PDB entry 8JUZ | electron microscopy, 4.29 A resolution (low resolution: residue-level contacts below are approximate; hydrogen-bond / salt-bridge calls are withheld) | chains B and C of the 6 polymer chains in the assembly

# Chain B
Protein: ATPase family AAA domain-containing protein 2
Organism: Homo sapiens
Notes: EC 3.6.1.-
Reference sequence: Q6PL18 (ATAD2_HUMAN); the construct lacks a stretch of the UniProt sequence and is renumbered around it, so the offset changes along the chain: 403-946 = UniProt 403-946; 1104-1140 = UniProt 947-983; 1141-1320 = UniProt 1118-1297; 1321-1390 = UniProt 1321-1390
Chain sequence (831 residues; each row starts with the number of its first residue; note: 157 numbers in that range are skipped by the numbering (no residue carries them; nothing is unmodelled there)):
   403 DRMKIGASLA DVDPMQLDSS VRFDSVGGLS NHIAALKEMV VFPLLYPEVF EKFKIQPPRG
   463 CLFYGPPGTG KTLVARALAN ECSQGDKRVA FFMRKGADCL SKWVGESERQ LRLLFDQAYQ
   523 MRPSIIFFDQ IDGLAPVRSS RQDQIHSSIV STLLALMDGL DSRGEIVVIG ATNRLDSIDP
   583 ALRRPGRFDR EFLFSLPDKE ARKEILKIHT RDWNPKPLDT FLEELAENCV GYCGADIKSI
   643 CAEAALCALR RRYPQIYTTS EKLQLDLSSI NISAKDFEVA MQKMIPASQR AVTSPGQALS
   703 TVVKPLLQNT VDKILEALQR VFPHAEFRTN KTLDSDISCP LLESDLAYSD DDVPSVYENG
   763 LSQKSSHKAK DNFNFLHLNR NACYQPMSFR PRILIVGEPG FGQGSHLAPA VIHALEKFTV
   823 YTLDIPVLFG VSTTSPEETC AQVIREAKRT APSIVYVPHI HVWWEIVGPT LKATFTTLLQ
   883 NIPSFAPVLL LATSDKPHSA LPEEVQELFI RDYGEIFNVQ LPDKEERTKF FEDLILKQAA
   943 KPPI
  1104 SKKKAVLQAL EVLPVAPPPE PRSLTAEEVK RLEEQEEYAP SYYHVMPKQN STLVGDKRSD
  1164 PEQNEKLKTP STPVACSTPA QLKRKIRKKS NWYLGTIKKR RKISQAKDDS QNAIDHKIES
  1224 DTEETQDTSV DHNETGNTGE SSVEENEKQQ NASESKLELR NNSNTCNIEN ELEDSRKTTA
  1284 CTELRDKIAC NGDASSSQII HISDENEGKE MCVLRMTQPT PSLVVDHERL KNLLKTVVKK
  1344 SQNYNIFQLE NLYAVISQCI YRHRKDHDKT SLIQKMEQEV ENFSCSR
Not modelled in the structure: 403-421, 730-785, 1104-1329, 1390
Construct notes: engineered mutation Gln532 (Glu in Q6PL18)
Curated features (UniProtKB/Swiss-Prot):
  - binding site (ATP): Gly467 to Thr474
  - modified residue: Ser410 (Phosphoserine), Ser746 (Phosphoserine), Ser751 (Phosphoserine), Ser1162 (Phosphoserine), Thr1172 (Phosphothreonine), Thr1175 (Phosphothreonine), Thr1199 (Phosphothreonine), Ser1223 (Phosphoserine), Ser1256 (Phosphoserine), Ser1258 (Phosphoserine), Ser1266 (Phosphoserine), Thr1323 (Phosphothreonine)
  - cross-link (Glycyl lysine isopeptide (Lys-Gly)): Lys1151 (interchain with G-Cter in SUMO2), Lys1171 (interchain with G-Cter in SUMO2), Lys1259 (interchain with G-Cter in SUMO2)
Ligand contacts:
  - ATP (adenosine-5'-triphosphate), molecule 1: Ser427, Val428, Gly429, Pro469, Gly470, Thr471, Gly472, Lys473, Thr474, Leu475, Gln532, Asn575, Ile607, His611, Gly636, Ala637, Lys640
  - ATP, molecule 2: Asp560, Arg586, Arg589
Reported in the primary citation:
  - mutagenesis - E532Q: increased stability
  - mutagenesis - D415A/E532Q/R540A: decreased stability

# Chain C
Protein: ATPase family AAA domain-containing protein 2
Organism: Homo sapiens
Notes: EC 3.6.1.-
Reference sequence: Q6PL18 (ATAD2_HUMAN); the construct lacks a stretch of the UniProt sequence and is renumbered around it, so the offset changes along the chain: 403-945 = UniProt 403-945; 1103-1140 = UniProt 946-983; 1141-1320 = UniProt 1118-1297; 1321-1390 = UniProt 1321-1390
Chain sequence (831 residues; each row starts with the number of its first residue; note: 157 numbers in that range are skipped by the numbering (no residue carries them; nothing is unmodelled there)):
   403 DRMKIGASLA DVDPMQLDSS VRFDSVGGLS NHIAALKEMV VFPLLYPEVF EKFKIQPPRG
   463 CLFYGPPGTG KTLVARALAN ECSQGDKRVA FFMRKGADCL SKWVGESERQ LRLLFDQAYQ
   523 MRPSIIFFDQ IDGLAPVRSS RQDQIHSSIV STLLALMDGL DSRGEIVVIG ATNRLDSIDP
   583 ALRRPGRFDR EFLFSLPDKE ARKEILKIHT RDWNPKPLDT FLEELAENCV GYCGADIKSI
   643 CAEAALCALR RRYPQIYTTS EKLQLDLSSI NISAKDFEVA MQKMIPASQR AVTSPGQALS
   703 TVVKPLLQNT VDKILEALQR VFPHAEFRTN KTLDSDISCP LLESDLAYSD DDVPSVYENG
   763 LSQKSSHKAK DNFNFLHLNR NACYQPMSFR PRILIVGEPG FGQGSHLAPA VIHALEKFTV
   823 YTLDIPVLFG VSTTSPEETC AQVIREAKRT APSIVYVPHI HVWWEIVGPT LKATFTTLLQ
   883 NIPSFAPVLL LATSDKPHSA LPEEVQELFI RDYGEIFNVQ LPDKEERTKF FEDLILKQAA
   943 KPP
  1103 ISKKKAVLQA LEVLPVAPPP EPRSLTAEEV KRLEEQEEYA PSYYHVMPKQ NSTLVGDKRS
  1163 DPEQNEKLKT PSTPVACSTP AQLKRKIRKK SNWYLGTIKK RRKISQAKDD SQNAIDHKIE
  1223 SDTEETQDTS VDHNETGNTG ESSVEENEKQ QNASESKLEL RNNSNTCNIE NELEDSRKTT
  1283 ACTELRDKIA CNGDASSSQI IHISDENEGK EMCVLRMTQP TPSLVVDHER LKNLLKTVVK
  1343 KSQNYNIFQL ENLYAVISQC IYRHRKDHDK TSLIQKMEQE VENFSCSR
Not modelled in the structure: 403-420, 728-785, 1103-1329
Construct notes: engineered mutation Gln532 (Glu in Q6PL18)
Curated features (UniProtKB/Swiss-Prot):
  - binding site (ATP): Gly467 to Thr474
  - modified residue: Ser410 (Phosphoserine), Ser746 (Phosphoserine), Ser751 (Phosphoserine), Ser1162 (Phosphoserine), Thr1172 (Phosphothreonine), Thr1175 (Phosphothreonine), Thr1199 (Phosphothreonine), Ser1223 (Phosphoserine), Ser1256 (Phosphoserine), Ser1258 (Phosphoserine), Ser1266 (Phosphoserine), Thr1323 (Phosphothreonine)
  - cross-link (Glycyl lysine isopeptide (Lys-Gly)): Lys1151 (interchain with G-Cter in SUMO2), Lys1171 (interchain with G-Cter in SUMO2), Lys1259 (interchain with G-Cter in SUMO2)
Ligand contacts: ATP (adenosine-5'-triphosphate): Ser427, Val428, Gly429, Pro469, Gly470, Thr471, Gly472, Lys473, Thr474, Leu475, Gln532, Asn575, Ile607, His611, Gly636, Ala637, Lys640
Reported in the primary citation:
  - mutagenesis - E532Q: increased stability
  - mutagenesis - D415A/E532Q/R540A: decreased stability

# How chain B and chain C interact
Pairs across the interface (75; chain B residue first):
  Ala436(B) with Tyr659(C)
  Lys439(B) with Tyr659(C)
  Glu440(B) with Leu648(C); Tyr659(C)
  Phe444(B) with Ile658(C); Tyr659(C)
  Leu447(B) with Lys664(C)
  Tyr448(B) with Ile658(C); Glu663(C); Lys664(C); Leu665(C)
  Glu450(B) with Lys664(C)
  Val451(B) with Leu651(C); Leu667(C)
  Phe455(B) with Trp615(C); Ile672(C)
  Lys456(B) with Asp614(C)
  Ile457(B) with Ala644(C); Ala647(C); Leu648(C)
  Trp505(B) with Lys504(C)
  Val506(B) with Ser503(C); Lys504(C)
  Gly507(B) with Leu502(C)
  Glu508(B) with Lys504(C)
  Glu510(B) with Ala499(C); Leu502(C)
  Arg514(B) with Asp500(C)
  Arg540(B) with Gln532(C); Asp534(C); Asn575(C); Arg576(C)
  Gln546(B) with Pro538(C); His548(C)
  Ser550(B) with Ala499(C)
  Leu556(B) with Gln532(C)
  Gly561(B) with Thr474(C); Arg478(C)
  Leu562(B) with Thr474(C); Arg478(C); Phe493(C); Met495(C)
  Arg585(B) with Arg692(C)
  Arg586(B) with Gly470(C); Ala637(C)
  Pro587(B) with Ala637(C); Asp638(C)
  Phe590(B) with Arg692(C)
  Arg592(B) with Glu645(C)
  Glu593(B) with Arg692(C)
  Pro725(B) with Gln1361(C)
  Glu728(B) with Tyr1364(C)
  Tyr786(B) with Tyr1364(C)
  Pro788(B) with Tyr1364(C)
  Met789(B) with Tyr1356(C); Ala1357(C); Ser1360(C)
  Phe791(B) with Glu1353(C)
  Ser837(B) with Ser834(C)
  Glu839(B) with Phe831(C); Gly832(C); Ser834(C)
  Glu840(B) with Gly832(C)
  Arg847(B) with Ala693(C)
  Thr872(B) with Ile868(C)
  Thr876(B) with Ile827(C)
  Gln882(B) with Ser807(C); His861(C)
  Ser886(B) with Glu1353(C)
  Phe887(B) with Val704(C)
  Asp914(B) with Ser1387(C); Cys1388(C); Ser1389(C)
  Tyr915(B) with Gln1351(C); Asn1354(C)
Also at the interface, not in a pair above, chain B (56 interface residues in all): Phe452, Lys454, Ser553, Ala557, Asp560, Asp591, Pro871, Ala875, Thr879, Leu880
Also at the interface, not in a pair above, chain C (64 interface residues in all): Pro469, Lys497, Gly535, Ser641, Leu669, Ala689, His808, Pro828, Phe1350, Ile1363, Phe1386

# Overview
The interface between chain B and chain C involves 56 residues on one side and 64 on the other. One ATP
molecule is bound between chain B and chain C. Bound to chain B: ATP. From the paper: E532Q of chain B
increases stability; D415A/E532Q/R540A of chain B reduce stability; 4 substitutions were tested in all.
Both chains are ATPase family AAA domain-containing protein 2 (Homo sapiens). Entry 8JUZ (Human ATAD2 Walker B
mutant-H3/H4K5Q complex, ATP state (Class III)) was determined by electron microscopy, deposited together with
8H3H, 8JUW and 8JUY.
